PDB entry 4QZ6 | X-ray diffraction, 2.90 A resolution | chains H and I of the 28 polymer chains in the assembly

# Chain H
Molecule: Proteasome subunit beta type-2
From: Saccharomyces cerevisiae
Notes: EC 3.4.25.1
UniProtKB: P25043 (PSB2_YEAST); residues 1-232 here correspond to UniProt positions 30-261 (UniProt number = residue number + 29)
Chain sequence (232 residues; numbered 1 to 232; the number before each row is that of its first residue):
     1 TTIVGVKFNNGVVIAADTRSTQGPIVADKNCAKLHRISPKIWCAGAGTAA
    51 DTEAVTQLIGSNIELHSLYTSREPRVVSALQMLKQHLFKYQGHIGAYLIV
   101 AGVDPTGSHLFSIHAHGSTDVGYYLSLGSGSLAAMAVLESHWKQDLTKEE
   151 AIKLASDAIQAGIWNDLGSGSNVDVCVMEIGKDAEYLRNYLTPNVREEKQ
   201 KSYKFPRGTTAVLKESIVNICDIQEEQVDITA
Not modelled in the structure: 223-232
Swiss-Prot annotation at these positions:
  - active site: Thr-1 (Nucleophile)
Glycans and other covalent adducts: compound 04C linked to Thr-1
Ion coordination: Mg2+: Gln-91 (shared with 1 residue of chain N)
Ligand contacts:
  - 04C (1,2,4-trideoxy-4-methyl-2-{[N-(morpholin-4-ylacetyl)-L-alanyl-O-methyl-L-tyrosyl]amino}-1-phenyl-D-xylitol), molecule 1: Arg-19, Ser-20, Thr-21, Gln-22, Cys-31, Ala-32, Lys-33, His-35, Gly-45, Ala-46, Gly-47, Thr-48, Ala-49, Thr-52, Glu-53, Ser-129, Gly-168
  - 04C, molecule 2: His-114, His-116, Ser-118

# Chain I
Molecule: Proteasome subunit beta type-3
From: Saccharomyces cerevisiae
Notes: EC 3.4.25.1
UniProtKB: P25451 (PSB3_YEAST); residues 0-204 here correspond to UniProt positions 1-205 (UniProt number = residue number + 1)
Chain sequence (205 residues; each row starts with the number of its first residue; numbering starts at 0):
     0 MSDPSSINGGIVVAMTGKDCVAIACDLRLGSQSLGVSNKFEKIFHYGHVF
    50 LGITGLATDVTTLNEMFRYKTNLYKLKEERAIEPETFTQLVSSSLYERRF
   100 GPYFVGPVVAGINSKSGKPFIAGFDLIGCIDEAKDFIVSGTASDQLFGMC
   150 ESLYEPNLEPEDLFETISQALLNAADRDALSGWGAVVYIIKKDEVVKRYL
   200 KMRQD
Not modelled in the structure: 0
Swiss-Prot annotation at these positions:
  - modified residue: Ser-30 (Phosphoserine)
  - cross-link: Lys-69 (Glycyl lysine isopeptide (Lys-Gly) (interchain with G-Cter in ubiquitin))
Ion coordination: Mg2+ site 1: Ala-174, Asp-177, Ser-180; Mg2+ site 2: Asp-204 (shared with 2 residues of chain Y)
Ligand contacts: 04C (1,2,4-trideoxy-4-methyl-2-{[N-(morpholin-4-ylacetyl)-L-alanyl-O-methyl-L-tyrosyl]amino}-1-phenyl-D-xylitol): Asp-124, Leu-125, Cys-128

# Chain H / chain I interface
Contacting residue pairs - 60 pairs, chain H then chain I:
  Ile-25(H) / Asp-143(I)
  Ile-25(H) / Phe-146(I)  hydrophobic
  Ala-27(H) / Asp-130(I)
  Asp-28(H) / Asp-130(I)
  Asp-28(H) / Glu-131(I)
  Lys-29(H) / Glu-150(I)  salt bridge
  Ala-49(H) / Cys-128(I)  hydrophobic
  Ala-50(H) / Tyr-95(I)
  Ala-50(H) / Ile-126(I)  hydrophobic
  Ala-50(H) / Cys-128(I)
  Asp-51(H) / Tyr-95(I)  hydrogen bond
  Asp-51(H) / Arg-98(I)  salt bridge
  Glu-53(H) / Cys-128(I)  hydrogen bond
  Glu-53(H) / Ile-129(I)
  Ala-54(H) / Tyr-95(I)
  Tyr-90(H) / Phe-99(I)  hydrophobic
  His-93(H) / Arg-98(I)  hydrogen bond (backbone-side chain)
  His-93(H) / Phe-99(I)
  Ile-94(H) / Phe-99(I)  hydrophobic
  Arg-196(H) / Glu-150(I)  salt bridge
  Lys-199(H) / Glu-150(I)
  Lys-199(H) / Ser-151(I)
  Lys-199(H) / Tyr-153(I)  hydrogen bond (side chain-backbone)
  Ser-202(H) / Glu-154(I)  hydrogen bond
  Tyr-203(H) / Ser-151(I)
  Tyr-203(H) / Leu-152(I)  hydrophobic
  Lys-204(H) / Glu-154(I)
  Lys-204(H) / Asp-161(I)
  Phe-205(H) / Leu-152(I)  hydrophobic
  Phe-205(H) / Gln-168(I)
  Arg-207(H) / Glu-160(I)
  Arg-207(H) / Asp-161(I)  salt bridge
  Gly-208(H) / Glu-164(I)  hydrogen bond (backbone-side chain)
  Thr-209(H) / Glu-164(I)
  Thr-210(H) / Glu-164(I)  hydrogen bond
  Thr-210(H) / Ser-167(I)
  Thr-210(H) / Gln-168(I)  hydrogen bond
  Thr-210(H) / Leu-171(I)
  Thr-210(H) / Leu-199(I)
  Ala-211(H) / Leu-199(I)
  Ala-211(H) / Lys-200(I)  hydrogen bond (backbone-backbone)
  Val-212(H) / Phe-163(I)  hydrophobic
  Val-212(H) / Tyr-198(I)
  Leu-213(H) / Tyr-198(I)  hydrogen bond (backbone-backbone)
  Leu-213(H) / Leu-199(I)
  Leu-213(H) / Lys-200(I)
  Lys-214(H) / Arg-197(I)
  Lys-214(H) / Tyr-198(I)  hydrogen bond (backbone-backbone)
  Glu-215(H) / Lys-196(I)
  Glu-215(H) / Arg-197(I)  salt bridge
  Ser-216(H) / Val-195(I)
  Ser-216(H) / Lys-196(I)  hydrogen bond (backbone-backbone)
  Ile-217(H) / Val-194(I)
  Val-218(H) / Tyr-187(I)  hydrophobic
  Val-218(H) / Val-194(I)  hydrogen bond (backbone-backbone)
  Val-218(H) / Lys-196(I)
  Asn-219(H) / His-44(I)
  Ile-220(H) / Gly-46(I)
  Ile-220(H) / Val-194(I)  hydrophobic
  Asp-222(H) / Lys-74(I)  salt bridge
Other interface residues (no listed pair), chain H (36 interface residues in all): Val-26, Thr-48, Pro-206
Other interface residues (no listed pair), chain I (40 interface residues in all): His-47, Phe-49, Asp-124, Leu-157, Glu-158, Thr-165, Glu-193

# Summary
The interface between chain H and chain I involves 36 residues on one side and 40 on the other, with 13
hydrogen bonds and 6 salt bridges. Among the polar pairs are Lys-29(H)/Glu-150(I), Asp-51(H)/Arg-98(I) and
Arg-196(H)/Glu-150(I). Chain H binds compound 04C.
Chain H is Proteasome subunit beta type-2 and chain I is Proteasome subunit beta type-3, both from
Saccharomyces cerevisiae; the structure, yCP beta5-A49T-A50V double mutant in complex with the epoxyketone
inhibitor ONX 0914, was determined by X-ray diffraction, deposited together with 4QUX, 4QUY, 4QV0, 4QV1, 4QV3,
4QV4 and 42 further entries.
